PDB entry 7YCP | X-ray diffraction, 2.08 A resolution | chains A and D of the 3 polymer chains in the assembly

Chain A:
Name: Deoxyribodipyrimidine photo-lyase
Source organism: Methanosarcina mazei
Notes: EC 4.1.99.3
Reference sequence: A0A0F8I5V2 (A0A0F8I5V2_METMZ); residues 3-462 here correspond to UniProt positions 1-460 (UniProt number = residue number - 2)
Chain sequence (482 residues; each row starts with the number of its first residue; numbers below 1 keep their minus sign (Met-17 is residue -17)):
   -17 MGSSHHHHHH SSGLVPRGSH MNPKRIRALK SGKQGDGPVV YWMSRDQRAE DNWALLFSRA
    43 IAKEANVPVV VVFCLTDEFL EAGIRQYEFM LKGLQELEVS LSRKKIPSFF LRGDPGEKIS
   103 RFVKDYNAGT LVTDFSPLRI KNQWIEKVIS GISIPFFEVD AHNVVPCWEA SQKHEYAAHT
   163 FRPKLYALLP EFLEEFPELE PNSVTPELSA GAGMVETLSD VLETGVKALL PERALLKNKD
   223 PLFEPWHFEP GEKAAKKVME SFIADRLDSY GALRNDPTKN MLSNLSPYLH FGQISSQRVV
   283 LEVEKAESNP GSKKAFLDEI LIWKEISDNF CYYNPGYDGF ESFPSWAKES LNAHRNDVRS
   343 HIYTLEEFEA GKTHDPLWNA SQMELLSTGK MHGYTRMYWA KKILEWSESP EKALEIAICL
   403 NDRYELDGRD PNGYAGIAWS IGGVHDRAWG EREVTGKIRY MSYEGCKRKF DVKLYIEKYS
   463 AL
Not modelled in the structure: -17 to -3, 189-197, 463-464
Sequence notes: initiating methionine (-17); expression tag (-16 to 2, 463-464); engineered mutation Thr377 (Met375 in A0A0F8I5V2)
Small-molecule neighbours: FAD (flavin-adenine dinucleotide): Tyr252, Leu264, Ser265, Asn266, Leu267, Ser268, Leu271, Phe298, Glu301, Ile302, Trp305, Lys306, Ser309, Lys372, Gly375, Arg378, Met379, Trp381, Ala382, Asn403, Asp409, Gly410, Asp412, Asn414, Gly415, Gly418, Ile419, Ser422
From the paper describing this entry:
  - catalytic residues: Arg256 (proposed by the authors, not directly observed)

Chain D:
Molecule: complementary oligonucleotide to the CPD containing DNA
Sequence (14 nucleotides; row label = number of the first residue in the row):
     1 TGCGCGAAGC CGAT

Chain A / chain D interface:
Contacting residue pairs (18):
  Tyr158(A) - DC10(D)  sugar contact
  Tyr158(A) - DC11(D)  sugar contact
  Thr162(A) - DC11(D)  phosphate contact
  Thr162(A) - DG12(D)  phosphate contact
  Trp328(A) - DG9(D)  phosphate contact
  Trp328(A) - DC10(D)  phosphate contact
  Arg429(A) - DA7(D)  hydrogen bond to the base
  Arg429(A) - DG9(D)  base contact
  Ala430(A) - DA8(D)  sugar contact
  Ala430(A) - DG9(D)  sugar contact
  Trp431(A) - DA7(D)  base contact
  Trp431(A) - DA8(D)  sugar contact
  Gly432(A) - DA7(D)  phosphate contact
  Gly432(A) - DA8(D)  phosphate contact
  Glu433(A) - DA8(D)  hydrogen bond to the phosphate
  Lys439(A) - DA8(D)  phosphate contact
  Lys439(A) - DG9(D)  salt bridge to the phosphate
  Arg450(A) - DT1(D)  base contact
Interface residues without a listed pair, chain A (11 interface residues in all): Lys155
Interface residues without a listed pair, chain D (8 interface residues in all): DG6

Summary:
11 residues of chain A face 8 of chain D across their interface; the contacts include 2 hydrogen bonds and 1
salt bridge. Polar contacts include Arg429(A)-DA7(D), Glu433(A)-DA8(D) and Lys439(A)-DG9(D). Ligands of chain
A: flavin-adenine dinucleotide. The paper reports the catalytic residue Arg256(A).
Chain A is Deoxyribodipyrimidine photo-lyase (Methanosarcina mazei) and chain D is complementary
oligonucleotide to the CPD containing DNA; the structure, TR-SFX MmCPDII-DNA complex: 250 ps snapshot.
Includes 250 ps, dark, and extrapolated structure factors, was determined by X-ray diffraction, deposited
together with 7YC7, 7YCM, 7YCR, 7YD6, 7YD7, 7YD8 and 10 further entries.
